Entry 8VUM (X-ray diffraction, 2.15 A resolution); this record covers chains A and B.

[Chain A]
Name: Reverse transcriptase/ribonuclease H
From: Human immunodeficiency virus type 1 BH10
Notes: EC 2.7.7.49, 2.7.7.7, 3.1.26.13, 3.1.13.2
UniProtKB: P03366 (POL_HV1B1); residues 1-555 here correspond to UniProt positions 600-1154 (UniProt number = residue number + 599)
Sequence (557 residues; row label = number of the first residue in the row; numbers below 1 keep their minus sign (Met-1 is residue -1)):
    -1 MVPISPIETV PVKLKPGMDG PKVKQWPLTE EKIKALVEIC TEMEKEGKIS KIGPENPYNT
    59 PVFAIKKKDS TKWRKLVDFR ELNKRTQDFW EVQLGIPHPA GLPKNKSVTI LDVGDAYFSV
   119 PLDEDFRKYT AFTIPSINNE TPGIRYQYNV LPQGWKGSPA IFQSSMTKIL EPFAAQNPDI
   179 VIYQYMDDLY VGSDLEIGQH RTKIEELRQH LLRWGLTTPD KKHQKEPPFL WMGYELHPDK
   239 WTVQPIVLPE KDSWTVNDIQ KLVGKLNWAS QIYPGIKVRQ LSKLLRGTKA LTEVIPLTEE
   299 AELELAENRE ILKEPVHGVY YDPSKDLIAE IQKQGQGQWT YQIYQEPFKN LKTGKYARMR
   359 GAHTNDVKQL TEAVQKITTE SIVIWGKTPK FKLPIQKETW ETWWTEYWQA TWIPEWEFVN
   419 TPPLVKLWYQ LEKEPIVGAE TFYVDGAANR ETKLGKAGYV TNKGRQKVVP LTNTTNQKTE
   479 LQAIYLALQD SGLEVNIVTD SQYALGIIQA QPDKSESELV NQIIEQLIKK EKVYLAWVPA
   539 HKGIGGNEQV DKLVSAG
Unresolved in the structure: 555
Construct notes: initiating methionine (-1); expression tag (0); engineered mutation Pro101 (Lys700 in P03366), Asn103 (Lys702 in P03366), Ile108 (Val707 in P03366), Ala172 (Lys771 in P03366), Ala173 (Lys772 in P03366), Ser280 (Cys879 in P03366)
Ion coordination: Mg2+: Asp443, Asp549
Small-molecule neighbours: PKX (4-[(4-{[4-(4-cyano-2,6-dimethylphenoxy)-6,7-dimethoxyquinazolin-2-yl]amino}piperidin-1-yl)methyl]benzamide): Pro95, Leu100, Pro101, Asn103, Lys104, Val106, Val179, Ile180, Tyr181, Tyr188, Val189, Gly190, Pro225, Phe227, Trp229, Leu234, His235, Pro236, Tyr318
Curated features (UniProtKB/Swiss-Prot):
  - region: Phe227 to His235 (RT 'primer grip')
  - motif: Trp398 to Trp414 (Tryptophan repeat motif)
  - binding site (Mg(2+)): Asp110, Asp185, Asp186, Asp443, Glu478, Asp498, Asp549
  - site: Trp401 (Essential for RT p66/p51 heterodimerization), Trp414 (Essential for RT p66/p51 heterodimerization), Phe440, Tyr441 (Cleavage)

[Chain B]
Name: p51 RT
From: Human immunodeficiency virus 1
UniProtKB: P03366 (POL_HV1B1); residues 1-428 here correspond to UniProt positions 600-1027 (UniProt number = residue number + 599)
Sequence (428 residues; numbered 1 to 428; the number before each row is that of its first residue):
     1 PISPIETVPV KLKPGMDGPK VKQWPLTEEK IKALVEICTE MEKEGKISKI GPENPYNTPV
    61 FAIKKKDSTK WRKLVDFREL NKRTQDFWEV QLGIPHPAGL KKKKSVTVLD VGDAYFSVPL
   121 DEDFRKYTAF TIPSINNETP GIRYQYNVLP QGWKGSPAIF QSSMTKILEP FKKQNPDIVI
   181 YQYMDDLYVG SDLEIGQHRT KIEELRQHLL RWGLTTPDKK HQKEPPFLWM GYELHPDKWT
   241 VQPIVLPEKD SWTVNDIQKL VGKLNWASQI YPGIKVRQLS KLLRGTKALT EVIPLTEEAE
   301 LELAENREIL KEPVHGVYYD PSKDLIAEIQ KQGQGQWTYQ IYQEPFKNLK TGKYARMRGA
   361 HTNDVKQLTE AVQKITTESI VIWGKTPKFK LPIQKETWET WWTEYWQATW IPEWEFVNTP
   421 PLVKLWYQ
Unresolved in the structure: 1-3, 214-224
Construct notes: engineered mutation Ser280 (Cys879 in P03366)
Curated features (UniProtKB/Swiss-Prot):
  - region: Phe227 to His235 (RT 'primer grip')
  - motif: Trp398 to Trp414 (Tryptophan repeat motif)
  - binding site (Mg(2+)): Asp110, Asp185, Asp186
  - site (Essential for RT p66/p51 heterodimerization): Trp401, Trp414

[Interface between chain A and chain B]
Residue-residue contacts (114):
  Val8(A) with Glu53(B)
  Pro9(A) with Glu53(B)
  Gln85(A) with Glu53(B), hydrogen bond (side chain-backbone)
  Asp86(A) with Lys20(B), salt bridge; Pro55(B)
  Phe87(A) with Pro52(B); Pro55(B)
  Trp88(A) with Lys22(B); Pro52(B), hydrogen bond (backbone-backbone); Asn54(B); Pro55(B); Asn57(B); Thr131(B); Arg143(B)
  Val90(A) with Pro140(B), hydrophobic
  Gly93(A) with Asn137(B)
  Ile94(A) with Asn137(B)
  Pro95(A) with Asn136(B); Asn137(B)
  His96(A) with Asn136(B), hydrogen bond (backbone-side chain)
  Gly99(A) with Asn136(B)
  Leu100(A) with Asn136(B)
  Gln161(A) with Pro140(B)
  Ser162(A) with Pro52(B)
  Thr165(A) with Pro140(B)
  Tyr181(A) with Asn137(B); Glu138(B)
  Met357(A) with Gln394(B); Glu396(B)
  Glu370(A) with Gln394(B), hydrogen bond
  Gln373(A) with Thr397(B); Thr400(B); Trp401(B), hydrogen bond
  Thr376(A) with Trp401(B)
  Ile380(A) with Pro25(B), hydrophobic; Leu26(B); Thr27(B)
  Val381(A) with Pro25(B), hydrophobic; Ile135(B); Asn136(B), hydrogen bond (backbone-backbone)
  Ile382(A) with Ile135(B); Asn136(B)
  Trp383(A) with Ile135(B)
  Gly384(A) with Thr27(B); Glu28(B), hydrogen bond (backbone-backbone); Ile135(B)
  Thr386(A) with Trp401(B)
  Trp402(A) with Lys331(B), hydrogen bond (backbone-side chain); His361(B); Thr362(B); Asp364(B)
  Tyr405(A) with Lys331(B), hydrogen bond (backbone-side chain)
  Trp406(A) with Lys331(B); Pro392(B), hydrophobic; Val417(B); Asn418(B); Thr419(B); Pro420(B); Pro421(B)
  Gln407(A) with Lys331(B), hydrogen bond (backbone-side chain); Pro392(B); Ile393(B); Gln394(B), hydrogen bond; Val417(B), hydrogen bond (side chain-backbone); Asn418(B)
  Ala408(A) with Trp337(B), hydrophobic; Asp364(B); Pro392(B), hydrogen bond (backbone-backbone); Ile393(B)
  Thr409(A) with Asp364(B)
  Trp410(A) with Thr362(B); Asn363(B); Val365(B), hydrophobic; Trp401(B); Tyr405(B)
  Pro412(A) with Trp401(B), hydrophobic
  Pro433(A) with Asn255(B); Leu289(B), hydrophobic
  Ile434(A) with Thr290(B)
  Val435(A) with Thr290(B)
  Thr439(A) with Ala288(B); Leu289(B), hydrogen bond (side chain-backbone)
  Tyr441(A) with Val254(B); Gln258(B); Thr286(B); Lys287(B), hydrogen bond (side chain-backbone)
  Val458(A) with Thr286(B)
  Thr459(A) with Thr286(B), hydrogen bond (backbone-side chain)
  Asn460(A) with Thr286(B); Lys287(B); Ala288(B)
  Asn494(A) with Leu289(B)
  Val496(A) with Gln258(B); Leu289(B), hydrophobic
  Leu503(A) with Leu422(B), hydrophobic
  Gly504(A) with Pro420(B)
  Gln507(A) with Pro420(B)
  Tyr532(A) with Asn255(B), hydrogen bond; Leu289(B), hydrophobic
  Trp535(A) with Leu422(B), hydrophobic; Trp426(B), hydrophobic
  Val536(A) with Gln258(B)
  Pro537(A) with Val261(B), hydrophobic; Gly262(B); Asn265(B)
  Lys540(A) with Asn265(B), hydrogen bond; Ser280(B)
  Gly541(A) with Ser280(B)
  Ile542(A) with Leu283(B), hydrophobic
  Gly543(A) with Leu283(B), hydrogen bond (backbone-backbone); Gly285(B)
  Gly544(A) with Gly285(B), hydrogen bond (backbone-backbone); Thr286(B)
  Gln547(A) with Gly285(B)
Other interface residues (no listed pair), chain A (66 interface residues in all): Ala158, Ile159, Glu169, Thr369, Thr377, Gln500, Ala508, Ala534
Other interface residues (no listed pair), chain B (60 interface residues in all): Lys49, Tyr56, Val276, Arg284, Leu368, Lys424

[Overview]
66 residues of chain A and 60 residues of chain B are in contact, with 20 hydrogen bonds and 1 salt bridge.
Among the polar pairs are Asp86(A)-Lys20(B), Gln85(A)-Glu53(B) and His96(A)-Asn136(B). Ligands of chain A:
compound PKX.
Chain A is Reverse transcriptase/ribonuclease H (Human immunodeficiency virus type 1 BH10) and chain B is p51
RT (Human immunodeficiency virus 1); the structure, Crystal structure of GH9 (K101P, K103N, V108I) HIV-1
reverse transcriptase in complex with non-nucleoside inhibitor 5e2, was determined by X-ray diffraction (same
publication as 8VUF, 8VU9 and 8VUB).
